9N36 - chains A and B of the 5 polymer chains in the assembly; structure by electron microscopy, 2.72 A resolution.

[Chain A]
Name: RNA-directed RNA polymerase L
From: human respiratory syncytial virus
Notes: EC 2.7.7.48, 3.6.1.-, 2.7.7.88, 2.1.1.375
UniProt: P28887 (L_HRSVA); residue numbers follow UniProt; this construct covers 1-2165
Sequence (2201 residues; numbered -35 to 2165; the number before each row is that of its first residue; numbers below 1 keep their minus sign (Met-35 is residue -35)):
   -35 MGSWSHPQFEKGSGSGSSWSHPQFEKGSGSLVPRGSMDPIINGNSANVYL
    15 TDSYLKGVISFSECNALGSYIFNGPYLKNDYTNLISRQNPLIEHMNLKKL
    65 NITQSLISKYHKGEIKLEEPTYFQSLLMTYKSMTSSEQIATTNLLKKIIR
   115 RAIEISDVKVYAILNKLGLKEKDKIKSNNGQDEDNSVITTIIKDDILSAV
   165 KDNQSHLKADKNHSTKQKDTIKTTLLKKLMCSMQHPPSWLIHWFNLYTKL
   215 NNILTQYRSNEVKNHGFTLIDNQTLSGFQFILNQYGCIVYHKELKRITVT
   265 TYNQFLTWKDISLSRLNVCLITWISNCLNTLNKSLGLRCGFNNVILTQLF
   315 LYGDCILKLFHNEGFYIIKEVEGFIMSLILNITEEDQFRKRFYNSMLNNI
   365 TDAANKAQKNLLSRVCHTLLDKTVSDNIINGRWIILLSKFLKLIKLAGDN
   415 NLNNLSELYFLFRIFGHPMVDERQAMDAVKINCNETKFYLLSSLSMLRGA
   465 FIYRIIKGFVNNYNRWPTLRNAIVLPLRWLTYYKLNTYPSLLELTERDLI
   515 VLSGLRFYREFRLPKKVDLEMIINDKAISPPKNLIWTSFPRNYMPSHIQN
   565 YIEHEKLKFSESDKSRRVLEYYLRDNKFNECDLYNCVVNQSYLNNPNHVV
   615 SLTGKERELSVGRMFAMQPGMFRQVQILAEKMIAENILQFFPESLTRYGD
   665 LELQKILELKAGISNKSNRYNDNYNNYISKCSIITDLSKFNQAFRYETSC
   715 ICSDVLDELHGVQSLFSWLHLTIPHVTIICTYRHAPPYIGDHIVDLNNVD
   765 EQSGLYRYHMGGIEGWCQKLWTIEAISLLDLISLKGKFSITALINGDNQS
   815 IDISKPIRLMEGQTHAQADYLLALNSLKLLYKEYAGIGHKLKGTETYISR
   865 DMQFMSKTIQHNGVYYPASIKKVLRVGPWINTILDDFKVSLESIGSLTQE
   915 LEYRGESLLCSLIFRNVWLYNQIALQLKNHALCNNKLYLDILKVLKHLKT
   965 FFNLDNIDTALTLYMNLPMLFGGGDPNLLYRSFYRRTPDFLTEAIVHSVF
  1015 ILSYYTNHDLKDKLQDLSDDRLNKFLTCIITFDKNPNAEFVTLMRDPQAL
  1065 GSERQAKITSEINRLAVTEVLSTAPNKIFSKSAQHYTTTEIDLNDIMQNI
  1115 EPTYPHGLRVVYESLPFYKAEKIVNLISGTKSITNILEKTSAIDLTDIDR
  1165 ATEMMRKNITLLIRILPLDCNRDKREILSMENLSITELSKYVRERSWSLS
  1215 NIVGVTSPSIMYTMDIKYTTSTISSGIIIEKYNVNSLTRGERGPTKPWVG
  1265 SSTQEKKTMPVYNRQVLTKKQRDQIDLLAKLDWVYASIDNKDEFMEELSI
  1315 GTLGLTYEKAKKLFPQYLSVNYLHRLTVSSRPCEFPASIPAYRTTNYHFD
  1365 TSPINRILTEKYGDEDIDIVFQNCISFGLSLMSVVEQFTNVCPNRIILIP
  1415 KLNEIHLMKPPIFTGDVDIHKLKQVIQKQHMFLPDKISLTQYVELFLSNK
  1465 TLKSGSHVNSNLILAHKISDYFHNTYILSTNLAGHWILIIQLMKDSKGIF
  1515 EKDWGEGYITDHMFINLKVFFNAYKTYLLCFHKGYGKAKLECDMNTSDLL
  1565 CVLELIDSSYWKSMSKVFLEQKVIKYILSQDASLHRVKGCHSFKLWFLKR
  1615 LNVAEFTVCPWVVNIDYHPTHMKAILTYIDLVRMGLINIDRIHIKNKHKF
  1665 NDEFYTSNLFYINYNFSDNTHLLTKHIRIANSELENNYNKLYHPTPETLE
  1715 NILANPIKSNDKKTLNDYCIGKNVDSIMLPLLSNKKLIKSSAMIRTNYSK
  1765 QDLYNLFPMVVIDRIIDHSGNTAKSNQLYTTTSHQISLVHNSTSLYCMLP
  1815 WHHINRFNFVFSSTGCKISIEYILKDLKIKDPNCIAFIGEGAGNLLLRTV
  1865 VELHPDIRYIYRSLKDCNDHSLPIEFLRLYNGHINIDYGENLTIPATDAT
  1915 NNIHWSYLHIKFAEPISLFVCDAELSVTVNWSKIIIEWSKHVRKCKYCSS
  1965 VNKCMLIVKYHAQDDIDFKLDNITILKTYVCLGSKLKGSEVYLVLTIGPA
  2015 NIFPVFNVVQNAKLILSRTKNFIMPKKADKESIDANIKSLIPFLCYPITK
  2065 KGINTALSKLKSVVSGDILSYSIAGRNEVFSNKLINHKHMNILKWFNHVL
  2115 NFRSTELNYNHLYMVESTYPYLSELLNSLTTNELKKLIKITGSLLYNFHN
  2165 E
Disordered / not traced: -35 to 10, 134-183, 619-626, 678-689, 1461-2165
Sequence notes: initiating methionine (-35); expression tag (-34 to 0)
Swiss-Prot annotation at these positions:
  - active site: His1338 (Nucleophile), Lys1831 (For mRNA (nucleoside-2'-O-)-methyltransferase activity), Asp1936 (For mRNA (nucleoside-2'-O-)-methyltransferase activity), Lys1973 (For mRNA (nucleoside-2'-O-)-methyltransferase activity), Glu2004 (For mRNA (nucleoside-2'-O-)-methyltransferase activity)
  - binding site (Mg(2+)): Asp700, Asp811
  - binding site (substrate): Gly1853 to Gly1857
  - natural variant: Cys319 (C319Y: In strain: Cold-passage attenuated), His1690 (H1690Y: In strain: Cold-passage attenuated)
  - mutagenesis: Asp811 (D811A: Complete loss of RNA synthesis), Asn812 (N812A: Complete loss of RNA synthesis), Pro1261 (P1261A: Inhibition of RNA synthesis), Trp1262 (W1262A: Inhibition of RNA synthesis), Pro1274 (P1274A: No effect on RNA synthesis), Tyr1276 (Y1276A: No effect on RNA synthesis), Arg1820 (R1820A: Complete loss of methyltransferase activity), Gly1855 (G1855S: Complete loss of methyltransferase activity), Asp1936 (D1936A: About 90% loss of methyltransferase activity), Glu1938 (E1938A: Complete loss of methyltransferase activity), Ser1998 (S1998A: Complete loss of methyltransferase activity), Glu2004 (E2004A: Complete loss of methyltransferase activity)
Residues lining bound ligands: A1BVR (5-(5-bromo-1-methyl-2-oxo-1,2-dihydrospiro[indole-3,4'-piperidin]-1'-yl)-3-chloropyridine-2-carbonitrile): Glu336, Gly337, Met340, Phe356, Tyr423, Ile698, Thr699, Asp700, Asn812, Thr858, Glu859, Thr860, Tyr861, Phe868, Lys871, Ile873, Lys885
What the authors report for this chain:
  - binding site for A1BVR: Gly337, Tyr423, Asn812, Tyr861, Phe868, Lys871, Lys885
  - catalytic residues: Gly810 to Asn812 (citing earlier work)
  - conformationally variable residues (order/disorder transition, side-chain flip): Glu336, Met340, Tyr423, Phe655 to Ile677, Lys783, Asn812, Phe868, Lys871, Lys885
  - contacts within the chain: Arg468-Asp794 (salt bridge), Arg468-Glu657 (salt bridge), Thr660-Asn809

[Chain B]
Name: Phosphoprotein
From: human respiratory syncytial virus
UniProt: P03421 (PHOSP_HRSVA); residues 1-241 here = UniProt positions 1-241
Sequence (256 residues; numbered 1 to 256; the number before each row is that of its first residue):
     1 MEKFAPEFHGEDANNRATKFLESIKGKFTSPKDPKKKDSIISVNSIDIEV
    51 TKESPITSNSTIINPTNETDDTAGNKPNYQRKPLVSFKEDPTPSDNPFSK
   101 LYKETIETFDNNEEESSYSYEEINDQTNDNITARLDRIDEKLSEILGMLH
   151 TLVVASAGPTSARDGIRDAMVGLREEMIEKIRTEALMTNDRLEAMARLRN
   201 EESEKMAKDTSDEVSLNPTSEKLNNLLEGNDSDNDLSLEDFKGENLYFQG
   251 HHHHHH
Disordered / not traced: 1-130, 229-256
Sequence notes: variant Val171 (Ile in P03421); expression tag (242-256)
Swiss-Prot annotation at these positions:
  - region: Met1 to Ser30 (Binding to monomeric RNA-free nucleoprotein), Ser39 to Thr57 (Important for viral particle assembly), Arg81 to Phe87 (Binding to host phosphatase PP1), Asp90 to Asp110 (Binding to protein M2-1), Leu216 to Ser232 (Binding to RNA-directed RNA polymerase L), Ser232 to Phe241 (Binding to the N-RNA complex)
  - site: Thr108 (Interaction with protein M2-1)
  - modified residue: Thr108 (Phosphothreonine), Ser116 (Phosphoserine), Ser117 (Phosphoserine), Ser119 (Phosphoserine), Ser232 (Phosphoserine), Ser237 (Phosphoserine)
  - natural variant: Val171 (I171V: this construct carries the variant)
  - mutagenesis: Phe87 (F87A: Almost complete loss of viral transcription. Complete loss of interaction with host phosphatase PP1), Phe98 (F98A: Complete loss of interaction with protein M2-1. Almost complete loss of viral transcription and loss of localization of protein M2-1 in inclusion bodies), Leu101 (L101A: Complete loss of interaction with protein M2-1. Almost complete loss of viral transcription and loss of localization of protein M2-1 in inclusion bodies), Tyr102 (Y102A: Complete loss of interaction with protein M2-1. Almost complete loss of viral transcription and loss of localization of protein M2-1 in inclusion bodies), Thr105 (T105A/D: Complete loss of interaction with protein M2-1. Almost complete loss of viral transcription and loss of localization of protein M2-1 in inclusion bodies), Ile106 (I106A: Complete loss of interaction with protein M2-1. Almost complete loss of viral transcription and loss of localization of protein M2-1 in inclusion bodies), Thr108 (T108D: Loss of interaction with protein M2-1 and loss of localization of protein M2-1 in inclusion bodies), Phe109 (F109A: Complete loss of interaction with protein M2-1. Almost complete loss of viral transcription and loss of localization of protein M2-1 in inclusion bodies), Ser116 to Ser119 (60% loss of transcription inhibition by M2-2), Gly172 (G172S: Almost complete loss of interaction with the nucleoprotein), Glu176 (E176G: Complete loss of interaction with the nucleoprotein), Asp233 (D233A: Complete loss of interaction with the N-RNA complex; when associated with A-239), 4 further mutagenesis entries in UniProt

[Chain A / chain B interface]
Contacting residue pairs (74; chain A residue first):
  Arg355(A) with Asp209(B), hydrogen bond (side chain-backbone); Thr210(B); Ser211(B), hydrogen bond (side chain-backbone); Val214(B)
  Tyr357(A) with Asn224(B), hydrogen bond
  Asn358(A) with Val214(B), hydrogen bond (side chain-backbone); Leu216(B)
  Ser359(A) with Val214(B)
  Leu361(A) with Ser220(B); Leu223(B), hydrophobic; Asn224(B)
  Asn362(A) with Val214(B); Ser215(B); Leu216(B); Asn217(B); Ser220(B), hydrogen bond
  Thr365(A) with Thr219(B); Ser220(B), hydrogen bond; Leu223(B)
  Asp366(A) with Asn217(B)
  Asn369(A) with Thr219(B)
  Ile398(A) with Leu226(B), hydrophobic
  Ser402(A) with Leu223(B); Leu226(B)
  Lys406(A) with Leu226(B); Leu227(B)
  Lys444(A) with Arg163(B)
  Asn448(A) with Pro159(B); Arg163(B)
  Glu449(A) with Thr188(B); Asn189(B)
  Thr450(A) with Ser156(B); Arg167(B); Met187(B); Thr188(B)
  Lys451(A) with Val154(B); Ala155(B); Ser156(B), hydrogen bond (backbone-backbone)
  Phe452(A) with Val154(B); Ala155(B), hydrophobic; Ile181(B), hydrophobic; Leu186(B), hydrophobic; Arg197(B), hydrogen bond (backbone-side chain)
  Tyr453(A) with Val153(B); Val154(B), hydrogen bond (backbone-backbone); Ser156(B)
  Leu454(A) with Leu152(B); Val153(B), hydrophobic
  Leu455(A) with Leu152(B), hydrogen bond (backbone-backbone)
  Ser456(A) with His150(B), hydrogen bond
  Glu711(A) with Ser156(B); Ala157(B); Ala169(B)
  Pro738(A) with Ile166(B)
  His739(A) with Ile166(B)
  Glu765(A) with Arg163(B), salt bridge
  Arg771(A) with Arg163(B), hydrogen bond (backbone-side chain)
  Tyr772(A) with Pro159(B), hydrophobic; Arg163(B); Asp164(B); Gly165(B), hydrogen bond (side chain-backbone)
  Met774(A) with Ala157(B); Gly158(B)
  Tyr834(A) with Asp212(B), hydrogen bond (side chain-backbone)
  Leu838(A) with Ser211(B); Asp212(B)
  Leu841(A) with Thr210(B)
  Lys842(A) with Thr210(B)
  Tyr845(A) with Met206(B), hydrophobic; Asp209(B); Thr210(B)
  Lys846(A) with Met206(B)
  Ala849(A) with Arg197(B)
  Lys854(A) with Glu193(B)
Also at the interface, not in a pair above, chain A (44 interface residues in all): Ile364, Trp397, Ile399, Leu405, Ile514, Arg709, Gly850
Also at the interface, not in a pair above, chain B (42 interface residues in all): Leu149, Arg174, Leu198, Lys208, Lys222

[Overview]
44 residues of chain A face 42 of chain B across their interface; the contacts include 14 hydrogen bonds and 1
salt bridge. Among the polar pairs are Glu765(A)-Arg163(B), Arg355(A)-Asp209(B) and Arg355(A)-Ser211(B). Bound
to chain A: compound A1BVR. From the paper: the catalytic residue Gly810(A); a binding site for A1BVR at
Gly337(A), Tyr423(A) and Asn812(A) among others.
Here chain A is RNA-directed RNA polymerase L and chain B is Phosphoprotein, both from human respiratory
syncytial virus. Entry 9N36 (CryoEM structure Of Respiratory Syncytial Virus Polymerase with novel
non-nucleoside inhibitor compound 22) was determined by electron microscopy.
